PDB entry 8V6Q | X-ray diffraction, 2.62 A resolution | chains A and B

Chain A (and B):
Name: Thoeris protein ThsA Macro domain-containing protein
Source organism: Escherichia coli
Notes: chain B of this document is another copy of the same molecule, construct and numbering; everything in this record applies to it too
UniProtKB: A0A178STJ6 (A0A178STJ6_ECOLX); numbering as in UniProt (aligned over 62-278)
Chain sequence (241 residues; each row starts with the number of its first residue):
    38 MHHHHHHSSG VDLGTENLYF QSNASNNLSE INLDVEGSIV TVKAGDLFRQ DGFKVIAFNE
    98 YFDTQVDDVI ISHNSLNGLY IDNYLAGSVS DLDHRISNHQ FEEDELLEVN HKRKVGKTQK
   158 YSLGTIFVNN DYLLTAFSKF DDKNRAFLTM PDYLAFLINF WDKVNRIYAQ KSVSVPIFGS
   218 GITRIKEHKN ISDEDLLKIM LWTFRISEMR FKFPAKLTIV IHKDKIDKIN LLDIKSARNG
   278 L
Disordered / not traced: 38-64 (chain B: 38-64, 272-278)
Differences from the reference sequence: initiating methionine (38); expression tag (39-61)
Reported in the primary citation:
  - mutagenesis - D100A: abolished expression
  - mutagenesis - R182E/Q207E/I219A/R221E/K249E/F250A: unchanged binding to IAD

How chain A and chain B interact:
Residue-residue contacts - 31 pairs, chain A then chain B:
  M187(A) with I195(B), hydrophobic; I243(B), hydrophobic
  P188(A) with A192(B), hydrophobic; I195(B); N196(B)
  L191(A) with I195(B), hydrophobic
  A192(A) with P188(B), hydrophobic
  I195(A) with M187(B), hydrophobic; P188(B), hydrophobic; L191(B), hydrophobic
  N196(A) with P188(B)
  E224(A) with R247(B)
  H225(A) with I243(B), hydrogen bond (side chain-backbone); M246(B); R247(B)
  D232(A) with R242(B), salt bridge; M246(B)
  I236(A) with I243(B), hydrophobic
  W239(A) with W239(B), hydrophobic; R242(B)
  R242(A) with D232(B), salt bridge
  I243(A) with M187(B), hydrophobic; H225(B), hydrogen bond (backbone-side chain); I236(B), hydrophobic
  R247(A) with E224(B), salt bridge; H225(B)
  N276(A) with K235(B), hydrogen bond (backbone-side chain)
  G277(A) with K235(B); W239(B)
  L278(A) with K235(B); I271(B), hydrophobic
Other interface residues (no listed pair), chain A (21 interface residues in all): I228, K235, T240, M246

Summary:
21 residues of chain A and 17 residues of chain B are in contact; the contacts include 3 hydrogen bonds and 3
salt bridges. Polar contacts include D232(A)-R242(B), R247(A)-E224(B) and H225(A)-I243(B). The paper reports
that D100A of chain A abolishes expression; R182E/Q207E/I219A/R221E/K249E/F250A of chain A leave binding to
IAD unchanged.
Both chains are Thoeris protein ThsA Macro domain-containing protein (Escherichia coli). Entry 8V6Q (Crystal
structure of EcThsA in ligand-free state) was determined by X-ray diffraction, deposited together with 8V6R,
8V6S and 8V6T.
